Entry 6OQV (electron microscopy, 3.30 A resolution); this record covers chains H and G of the 22 polymer chains in the assembly.

# Chain H
Name: ATP synthase epsilon chain
From: Escherichia coli
Reference sequence: A0A4V1DSB5 (A0A4V1DSB5_ECOLX); residues 0-138 here correspond to UniProt positions 1-139 (UniProt number = residue number + 1)
Sequence (139 residues; row label = number of the first residue in the row; numbering starts at 0):
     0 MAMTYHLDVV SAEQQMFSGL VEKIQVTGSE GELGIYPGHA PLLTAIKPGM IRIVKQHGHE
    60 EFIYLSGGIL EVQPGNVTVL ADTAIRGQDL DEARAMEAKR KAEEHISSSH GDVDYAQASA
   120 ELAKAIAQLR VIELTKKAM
Unresolved in the structure: 0-2

# Chain G
Name: ATP synthase gamma chain
From: Escherichia coli
Reference sequence: J7RYJ3 (J7RYJ3_ECOLX); residues 0-286 here correspond to UniProt positions 1-287 (UniProt number = residue number + 1)
Sequence (287 residues; numbered 0 to 286; the number before each row is that of its first residue; numbering starts at 0):
     0 MAGAKDIRSK IASVQNTQKI TKAMEMVAAS KMRKSQDRMA ASRPYAETMR KVIGHLAHGN
    60 LEYKHPYLED RDVKRVGYLV VSTDRGLAGG LNINLFKKLL AEMKTWTDKG VQADLAMIGS
   120 KGVSFFNSVG GNVVAQVTGM GDNPSLSELI GPVKVMLQAY DEGRLDKLYI VSNKFINTMS
   180 QVPTISQLLP LPASDDDDLK HKSWDYLYEP DPKALLDTLL RRYVESQVYQ GVVENLASEQ
   240 AARMVAMKAA TDNGGSLIKE LQLVYNKARQ ASITQELTEI VSGAAAV
Unresolved in the structure: 0, 285-286
Construct notes: conflict Ala87 (Cys88 in J7RYJ3), Ala112 (Cys113 in J7RYJ3)

# Interface between chain H and chain G
Pairs across the interface (85):
  Val9(H) - Tyr44(G)
  Ser10(H) - Tyr44(G)
  Ala11(H) - Ser41(G)  hydrogen bond (backbone-side chain)
  Ala11(H) - Tyr44(G)
  Ala11(H) - Leu145(G)  hydrophobic
  Ala11(H) - Tyr228(G)
  Glu12(H) - Ala40(G)
  Glu12(H) - Ser144(G)
  Glu12(H) - Leu145(G)  hydrogen bond (side chain-backbone)
  Glu12(H) - Tyr228(G)
  Gln13(H) - Ala40(G)
  Ser28(H) - Glu208(G)
  Glu29(H) - Pro209(G)
  Pro40(H) - Trp203(G)  hydrophobic
  Pro40(H) - Asp204(G)
  Pro40(H) - Tyr205(G)
  Pro40(H) - Leu206(G)  hydrogen bond (backbone-backbone)
  Leu41(H) - Tyr205(G)
  Leu41(H) - Leu206(G)
  Leu41(H) - Glu208(G)
  Leu42(H) - Tyr205(G)  hydrophobic
  Leu42(H) - Leu206(G)  hydrogen bond (backbone-backbone)
  Leu42(H) - Glu208(G)  hydrogen bond (backbone-backbone)
  Leu42(H) - Leu214(G)  hydrophobic
  Thr43(H) - Glu208(G)
  Ala44(H) - Leu214(G)
  Ile68(H) - Thr217(G)
  Ile68(H) - Leu218(G)  hydrophobic
  Glu70(H) - Tyr205(G)  hydrogen bond
  Val71(H) - Tyr205(G)
  Gln72(H) - Tyr205(G)
  Leu79(H) - Tyr44(G)  hydrophobic
  Leu79(H) - Thr47(G)
  Leu79(H) - Met48(G)  hydrophobic
  Ala80(H) - Tyr44(G)
  Asp81(H) - Arg221(G)  salt bridge
  Arg85(H) - Ile149(G)
  Arg85(H) - Arg221(G)
  Arg85(H) - Glu224(G)  salt bridge
  Gln87(H) - Lys153(G)  hydrogen bond
  Asp90(H) - Ile149(G)
  Asp90(H) - Lys153(G)
  Glu91(H) - Lys153(G)  salt bridge
  Glu91(H) - Gln157(G)  hydrogen bond
  Arg93(H) - Ser146(G)
  Arg93(H) - Ile149(G)
  Ala94(H) - Gly150(G)
  Ala94(H) - Lys153(G)
  Ala94(H) - Val154(G)  hydrophobic
  Ala97(H) - Ala134(G)
  Ala97(H) - Gln135(G)  hydrogen bond (backbone-backbone)
  Lys98(H) - Val133(G)
  Lys98(H) - Val154(G)
  Lys98(H) - Gln157(G)
  Lys100(H) - Gln135(G)
  Ala101(H) - Val133(G)
  Ala101(H) - Ala134(G)  hydrophobic
  Ile105(H) - Gln135(G)  hydrogen bond (backbone-side chain)
  Ser106(H) - Thr137(G)
  Ser107(H) - Thr137(G)  hydrogen bond (side chain-backbone)
  Ser107(H) - Gly138(G)
  His109(H) - Asp83(G)
  His109(H) - Arg84(G)
  Asp111(H) - Lys30(G)  salt bridge
  Asp111(H) - Arg84(G)  salt bridge
  Tyr114(H) - Arg84(G)
  Tyr114(H) - Gly85(G)  hydrogen bond (side chain-backbone)
  Tyr114(H) - Leu86(G)  hydrophobic
  Ala117(H) - Ile19(G)
  Ala117(H) - Met23(G)  hydrophobic
  Glu120(H) - Ile19(G)
  Leu121(H) - Thr16(G)
  Leu121(H) - Ile19(G)
  Ala124(H) - Asn15(G)
  Ala124(H) - Thr16(G)
  Gln127(H) - Lys9(G)
  Leu128(H) - Lys9(G)  hydrogen bond (backbone-side chain)
  Leu128(H) - Ser12(G)
  Leu128(H) - Val13(G)  hydrophobic
  Arg129(H) - Lys9(G)
  Val130(H) - Leu256(G)  hydrophobic
  Val130(H) - Leu260(G)  hydrophobic
  Leu133(H) - Lys9(G)
  Thr134(H) - Glu259(G)
  Lys136(H) - Leu256(G)
Interface residues without a listed pair, chain H (52 interface residues in all): Thr77, Thr82, Ala83, His104, Ser108, Ile131
Interface residues without a listed pair, chain G (59 interface residues in all): Ile6, Thr20, Val51, Leu55, Ser119, Asn126, Val132, Gly140, Asp141, Pro151, Tyr207, Ser225, Arg242, Val263

# In short
52 residues of chain H face 59 of chain G across their interface, with 13 hydrogen bonds and 5 salt bridges.
Polar contacts include Asp81(H)-Arg221(G), Arg85(H)-Glu224(G) and Glu91(H)-Lys153(G).
Chain H is ATP synthase epsilon chain and chain G is ATP synthase gamma chain, both from Escherichia coli; the
structure, E. coli ATP Synthase State 2b, was determined by electron microscopy together with 6OQR, 6OQS,
6OQT, 6OQU, 6OQW, 6PQV and 3 further entries from the same study.
